Entry 5NED (electron microscopy, 3.10 A resolution); this record covers chains A and B of the 4 polymer chains in the assembly.

== Chain A ==
Name: O PanAsia VP1
From: Foot-and-mouth disease virus
UniProt: A0A1B0SZV3 (A0A1B0SZV3_9PICO); residues 1-211 here correspond to UniProt positions 524-734 (UniProt number = residue number + 523)
Sequence (211 residues; numbered 1 to 211; the number before each row is that of its first residue):
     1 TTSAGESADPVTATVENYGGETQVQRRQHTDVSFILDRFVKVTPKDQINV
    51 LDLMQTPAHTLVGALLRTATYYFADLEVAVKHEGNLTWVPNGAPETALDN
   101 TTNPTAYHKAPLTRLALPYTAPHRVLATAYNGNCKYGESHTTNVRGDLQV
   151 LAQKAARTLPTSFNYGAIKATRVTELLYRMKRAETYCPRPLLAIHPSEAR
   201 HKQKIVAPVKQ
Disordered / not traced: 133-158, 211

== Chain B ==
Name: O PanAsia VP2
From: Foot-and-mouth disease virus
UniProt: A0A1B0QWS1 (A0A1B0QWS1_9PICO); residues 1-218 here correspond to UniProt positions 86-303 (UniProt number = residue number + 85)
Sequence (218 residues; row label = number of the first residue in the row):
     1 DKKTEETTLLEDRILTTRNGHTTSTTQSSVGVTYGYATTEDFVSGPNTSG
    51 LETRVVQAERFFKTHLFDWVTSDSFGRCHLLELPTDHKGVYGSLTDSYAY
   101 MRNGWDVEVTAVGNQFNGGCLLVAMVPELCSINKRELYQLTLFPHQFINP
   151 RTNMTAHITVPFVGVNRYDQYKVHKPWTLVVMVVAPLTVNTEGAPQIKVY
   201 ANIAPTNVHVAGEFPSKE
Disordered / not traced: 1-12

== Interface between chain A and chain B ==
Contacting residue pairs (50):
  G5(A) with F147(B)
  E6(A) with V30(B); Q146(B); F147(B), hydrogen bond (backbone-backbone); T152(B); N153(B)
  S7(A) with V30(B); T33(B)
  A8(A) with H145(B)
  T70(A) with E128(B)
  Y71(A) with E128(B), hydrogen bond; V163(B); G164(B); V165(B), hydrophobic
  H123(A) with V165(B); N166(B), hydrogen bond
  R124(A) with D41(B), salt bridge; G164(B); V165(B), hydrogen bond (backbone-backbone); N166(B); R167(B)
  V125(A) with G164(B); V165(B)
  L126(A) with V165(B)
  A127(A) with V165(B), hydrophobic
  A129(A) with E128(B)
  Y130(A) with E128(B); C130(B); H174(B)
  N131(A) with E82(B); E128(B); H174(B); K175(B), hydrogen bond (side chain-backbone)
  G132(A) with V173(B); H174(B)
  C187(A) with Y36(B), hydrophobic
  P188(A) with Y36(B); F143(B)
  R189(A) with P127(B), hydrogen bond (side chain-backbone); E128(B); L142(B)
  P190(A) with E136(B); Q139(B); L142(B), hydrophobic; F143(B)
  L191(A) with Q139(B), hydrogen bond (backbone-side chain)
  L192(A) with R135(B); E136(B)
  A193(A) with R135(B), hydrogen bond (backbone-side chain)
  H195(A) with R135(B)
Interface residues without a listed pair, chain A (24 interface residues in all): I194
Interface residues without a listed pair, chain B (30 interface residues in all): R102, V126, L129, T178

== Summary ==
The interface between chain A and chain B involves 24 residues on one side and 30 on the other, with 8
hydrogen bonds and 1 salt bridge. Among the polar pairs are R124(A)-D41(B), Y71(A)-E128(B) and
H123(A)-N166(B).
Chain A is O PanAsia VP1 and chain B is O PanAsia VP2, both from Foot-and-mouth disease virus; the structure,
CryoEM Structure of Foot and Mouth Disease Virus O PanAsia, was determined by electron microscopy, deposited
together with 5NE4, 5NEJ, 5NEM, 5NER and 5NET.
